Entry 7XJP (electron microscopy, 2.71 A resolution); this record covers chains A and B.

[Chain A]
Protein: Protein EDS1
UniProtKB: Q9SU72 (EDS1C_ARATH); numbering as in UniProt (aligned over 1-623)
Sequence (623 residues; row label = number of the first residue in the row):
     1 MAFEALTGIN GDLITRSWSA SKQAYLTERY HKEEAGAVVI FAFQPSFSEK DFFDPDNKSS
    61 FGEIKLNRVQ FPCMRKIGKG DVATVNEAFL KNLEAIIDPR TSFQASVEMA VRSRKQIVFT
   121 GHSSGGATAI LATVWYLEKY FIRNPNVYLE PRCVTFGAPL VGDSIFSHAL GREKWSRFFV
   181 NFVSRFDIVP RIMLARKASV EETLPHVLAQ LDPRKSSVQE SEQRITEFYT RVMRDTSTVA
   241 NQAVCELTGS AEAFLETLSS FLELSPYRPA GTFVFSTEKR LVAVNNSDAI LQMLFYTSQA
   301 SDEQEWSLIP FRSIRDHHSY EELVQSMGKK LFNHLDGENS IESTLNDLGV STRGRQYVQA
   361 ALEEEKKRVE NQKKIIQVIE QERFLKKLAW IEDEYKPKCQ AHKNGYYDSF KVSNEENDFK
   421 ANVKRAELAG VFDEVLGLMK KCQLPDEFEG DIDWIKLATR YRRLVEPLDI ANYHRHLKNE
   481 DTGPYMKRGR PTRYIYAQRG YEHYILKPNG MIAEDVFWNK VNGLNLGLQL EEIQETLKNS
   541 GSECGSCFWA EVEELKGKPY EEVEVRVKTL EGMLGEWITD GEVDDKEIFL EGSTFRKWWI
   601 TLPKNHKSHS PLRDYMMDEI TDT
Unresolved in the structure: 1, 508-541, 616-623
Residues lining bound ligands: adenosine-5-diphosphoribose / ATP: Asn422, Arg425, Asp433, Lys440, Asp469, Ile470, Asn472, Tyr473, Arg475, His476, Lys478, Thr482, Tyr485, Arg488, Gly489, Pro491, Thr492, Arg493
Swiss-Prot annotation at these positions:
  - active site: Ser123 (Nucleophile), Asp187 (Charge relay system), His317 (Charge relay system)
  - modified residue: Ala2 (N-acetylalanine)
  - mutagenesis: Leu262 (L262P: Loss of interaction with PAD4, but no effect on dimerization or interaction with SAG101), Glu466 (E466K: In eds1-1; loss of interaction with PAD4 and SAG101, but no effect on dimerization)
From the paper describing this entry:
  - binding site for adenosine-5-diphosphoribose: His476

[Chain B]
Protein: Senescence-associated carboxylesterase 101
Notes: EC 3.1.1.1
UniProtKB: Q4F883 (SG101_ARATH); numbering as in UniProt (aligned over 1-537)
Sequence (537 residues; numbered 1 to 537; the number before each row is that of its first residue):
     1 MESSSSLKGS ALGKLVVTSG LLHSSWSKIL EIHNPPYSNH DPGLQVSKKK KDSGLEFQIH
    61 REEKFTLVVF SAPPICRSSS SDSTLLHVKD KENPFPFLCS ENNPSFSLHT PAFNLFTSAS
   121 TSLTYLKSEL LQTLKSEKPV IITGAALGGS VASLYTLWLL ETIEPTLKRP LCITFGSPLI
   181 GDASLQQILE NSVRNSCFLH VVSAQTRIKM DFFKPFGTFL ICFDSGCVCI EDHVAVTELL
   241 NGVHDSGLVD YSQVLNRLDQ SMLSLADSRL IPEDVIKGIE KRAEMKNLRF DMMFKKLNDM
   301 KISMAYIEWY KKKCKEVKIG YYDRFKTQLA FPSKEFDINI KNHHKSELNR FWKSVVEEVE
   361 RRPQSDASIL KRRFLFSGNN YRRMIEPLDI AEYYLEGRKE YRTTGRSHHY VMLEKWFGME
   421 SILIEKERCK KRDLSDLLTF DSCFWAEVED SLIVINQLNT TVGMRDDVRE VLTRKLVEFE
   481 GYVWEIITKR EVSPEIFLEE SSFMKWWKEY KKIKGFNSSY LTEFMNTRKY ESYGKSQ
Unresolved in the structure: 1-2, 35-52, 243-248, 536-537
Residues lining bound ligands: adenosine-5-diphosphoribose / ATP: Lys301, Met304, Ala305, Glu308, Lys371, Arg372, Arg373, Phe376, Ser377, Asn380, Met384, Asp436, Leu438
Swiss-Prot annotation at these positions:
  - mutagenesis: Leu12 (L12A: No effect on interaction with EDS1; when associated with A-21. No effect on interaction with EDS1; when associated with A-21 and A-141. Loss of interaction with EDS1; when associated with A-21 ...), Leu21 (L21A: No effect on interaction with EDS1; when associated with A-12. No effect on interaction with EDS1; when associated with A-12 and A-141. Loss of interaction with EDS1; when associated with A-12 ...), Ile141 (I141A: No effect on interaction with EDS1; when associated with A-12 and A-21. Loss of interaction with EDS1; when associated with A-12; A-21 and A-306), Tyr306 (Y306A: Loss of interaction with EDS1; when associated with A-12; A-21 and A-141)
From the paper describing this entry:
  - binding site for adenosine-5-diphosphoribose: Met304, Asn380, Met384, Leu438
  - binding site for the ligand ATP: Lys371
  - specificity-determining residues: Met304, Glu308, Asn380

[How chain A and chain B interact]
Residue-residue contacts (75; chain A residue first):
  Arg234(A) with Thr18(B)
  Asn241(A) with Ala11(B); Lys14(B)
  Gln242(A) with Leu15(B)
  Val244(A) with Lys8(B); Ala11(B), hydrophobic
  Cys245(A) with Lys8(B); Ala11(B), hydrophobic; Leu12(B), hydrogen bond (side chain-backbone)
  Leu247(A) with Lys8(B)
  Thr248(A) with Ser4(B); Lys8(B), hydrogen bond
  Ser250(A) with Lys8(B), hydrogen bond
  Ala251(A) with Glu231(B)
  Ala253(A) with Ser196(B), hydrogen bond (backbone-side chain)
  Phe254(A) with Leu12(B), hydrophobic; Phe198(B); Leu199(B), hydrophobic; Thr218(B); Cys229(B), hydrophobic; Glu231(B)
  Glu256(A) with Arg169(B), salt bridge; Ser196(B)
  Thr257(A) with Ser196(B), hydrogen bond (side chain-backbone)
  Leu258(A) with Leu15(B), hydrophobic; Val16(B), hydrophobic
  Phe261(A) with Leu21(B), hydrophobic; Pro139(B), hydrophobic; Val140(B); Ile141(B), hydrophobic
  Leu262(A) with Leu15(B), hydrophobic; Ser19(B)
  Ala300(A) with Leu265(B)
  Ser301(A) with Leu265(B)
  Asp302(A) with Leu265(B)
  Glu303(A) with Leu263(B); Ser264(B); Leu265(B)
  Trp306(A) with Leu263(B), hydrophobic
  Arg353(A) with Ser10(B), hydrogen bond; Lys14(B); Asp267(B); Ser268(B)
  Gln356(A) with Leu7(B)
  Tyr357(A) with Leu7(B), hydrophobic; Ala11(B)
  Ala360(A) with Leu7(B), hydrophobic
  Glu416(A) with Trp309(B)
  Phe419(A) with Tyr306(B), hydrophobic
  Asn422(A) with Ala305(B)
  Val423(A) with Ile302(B), hydrophobic
  Gly430(A) with Asn298(B)
  Asp433(A) with Arg373(B), salt bridge
  Arg475(A) with Glu308(B), salt bridge
  His476(A) with Glu308(B), salt bridge; Asp436(B)
  Leu477(A) with Arg432(B); Asp433(B)
  Asn479(A) with Arg432(B)
  Glu480(A) with Glu427(B); Arg428(B), salt bridge; Cys429(B); Arg432(B)
  Asp481(A) with Arg383(B), salt bridge; Phe417(B); Lys426(B); Phe440(B)
  Thr482(A) with Phe376(B)
  Gly483(A) with Glu425(B)
  Pro484(A) with Glu425(B)
  Arg488(A) with Arg372(B), hydrogen bond (backbone-side chain); Glu420(B), salt bridge; Ile424(B)
  Arg490(A) with Arg372(B)
  Thr492(A) with Arg372(B)
Other interface residues (no listed pair), chain A (51 interface residues in all): Thr238, Gly249, Ser260, Ser351, Ala426, His474, Lys478, Gly489
Other interface residues (no listed pair), chain B (54 interface residues in all): Leu171, Asn379, Asn380, Leu434, Leu437

[Summary]
The interface between chain A and chain B involves 51 residues on one side and 54 on the other, with 7
hydrogen bonds and 7 salt bridges. Polar contacts include Glu256(A)-Arg169(B), Asp433(A)-Arg373(B) and
Arg475(A)-Glu308(B). From the paper: a binding site for adenosine-5-diphosphoribose at His476(A) and Met304(B)
among others; a binding site for the ligand ATP at Lys371(B).
Chain A is Protein EDS1 and chain B is Senescence-associated carboxylesterase 101; the structure, Cryo-EM
structure of EDS1 and SAG101 with ATP-APDR, was determined by electron microscopy together with 7XOZ from the
same study.
